PDB entry 1LF4 | X-ray diffraction, 1.90 A resolution | chain A

== Chain A ==
Protein: Plasmepsin 2
Organism: Plasmodium falciparum
Notes: EC 3.4.23.39
UniProtKB: P46925 (PLM2_PLAFA); residues -1 to 329 here correspond to UniProt positions 123-453 (UniProt number = residue number + 124)
Chain sequence (331 residues; row label = number of the first residue in the row; numbers below 1 keep their minus sign (Leu-1 is residue -1)):
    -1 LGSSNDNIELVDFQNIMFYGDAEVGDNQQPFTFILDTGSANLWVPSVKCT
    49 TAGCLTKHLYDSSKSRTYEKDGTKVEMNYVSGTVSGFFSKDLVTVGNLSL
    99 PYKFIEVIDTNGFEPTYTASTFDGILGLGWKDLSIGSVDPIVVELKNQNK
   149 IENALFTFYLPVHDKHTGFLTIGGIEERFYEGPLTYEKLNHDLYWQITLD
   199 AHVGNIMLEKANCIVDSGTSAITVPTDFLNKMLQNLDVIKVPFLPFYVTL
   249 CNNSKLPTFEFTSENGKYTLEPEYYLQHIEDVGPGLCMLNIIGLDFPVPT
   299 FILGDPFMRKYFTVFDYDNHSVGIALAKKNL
Disordered / not traced: 238-243
Disulfide bonds: Cys47-Cys52, Cys249-Cys285
UniProt features mapped onto this chain:
  - active site: Asp34, Asp214

== Overview ==
Curated annotation (UniProt) lists active-site residues Asp34 and Asp214.
Chain A is Plasmepsin 2 (Plasmodium falciparum); the structure, Structure of plasmepsin II, was determined by
X-ray diffraction, deposited together with 1LF3 and 1LS5.
